5IFE - chains B and C of the 4 polymer chains in the assembly; structure by X-ray diffraction, 3.10 A resolution.

[Chain B]
Molecule: Splicing factor 3B subunit 5
Source organism: Homo sapiens
Reference sequence: Q9BWJ5 (SF3B5_HUMAN); residues 1-86 here = UniProt positions 1-86
Chain sequence (86 residues; each row starts with the number of its first residue):
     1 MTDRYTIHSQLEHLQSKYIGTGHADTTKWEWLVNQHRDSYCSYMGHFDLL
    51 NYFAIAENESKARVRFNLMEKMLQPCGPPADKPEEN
Disordered / not traced: 1-14, 81-86
Curated features (UniProtKB/Swiss-Prot):
  - site (Interaction with RNA): Y5, G20
  - modified residue: T2 (N-acetylthreonine), S9 (Phosphoserine), K17 (N6-acetyllysine)

[Chain C]
Molecule: Splicing factor 3B subunit 1
Source organism: Homo sapiens
Reference sequence: O75533 (SF3B1_HUMAN); residue numbers follow UniProt; this construct covers 1-1304
Chain sequence (1304 residues; each row starts with the number of its first residue):
     1 MAKIAKTHEDIEAQIREIQGKKAALDEAQGVGLDSTGYYDQEIYGGSDSR
    51 FAGYVTSIAATELEDDDDDYSSSTSLLGQKKPGYHAPVALLNDIPQSTEQ
   101 YDPFAEHRPPKIADREDEYKKHRRTMIISPERLDPFADGGKTPDPKMNAR
   151 TYMDVMREQHLTKEEREIRQQLAEKAKAGELKVVNGAAASQPPSKRKRRW
   201 DQTADQTPGATPKKLSSWDQAETPGHTPSLRWDETPGRAKGSETPGATPG
   251 SKIWDPTPSHTPAGAATPGRGDTPGHATPGHGGATSSARKNRWDETPKTE
   301 RDTPGHGSGWAETPRTDRGGDSIGETPTPGASKRKSRWDETPASQMGGST
   351 PVLTPGKTPIGTPAMNMATPTPGHIMSMTPEQLQAWRWEREIDERNRPLS
   401 DEELDAMFPEGYKVLPPPAGYVPIRTPARKLTATPTPLGGMTGFHMQTED
   451 RTMKSVNDQPSGNLPFLKPDDIQYFDKLLVDVDESTLSPEEQKERKIMKL
   501 LLKIKNGTPPMRKAALRQITDKAREFGAGPLFNQILPLLMSPTLEDQERH
   551 LLVKVIDRILYKLDDLVRPYVHKILVVIEPLLIDEDYYARVEGREIISNL
   601 AKAAGLATMISTMRPDIDNMDEYVRNTTARAFAVVASALGIPSLLPFLKA
   651 VCKSKKSWQARHTGIKIVQQIAILMGCAILPHLRSLVEIIEHGLVDEQQK
   701 VRTISALAIAALAEAATPYGIESFDSVLKPLWKGIRQHRGKGLAAFLKAI
   751 GYLIPLMDAEYANYYTREVMLILIREFQSPDEEMKKIVLKVVKQCCGTDG
   801 VEANYIKTEILPPFFKHFWQHRMALDRRNYRQLVDTTVELANKVGAAEII
   851 SRIVDDLKDEAEQYRKMVMETIEKIMGNLGAADIDHKLEEQLIDGILYAF
   901 QEQTTEDSVMLNGFGTVVNALGKRVKPYLPQICGTVLWRLNNKSAKVRQQ
   951 AADLISRTAVVMKTCQEEKLMGHLGVVLYEYLGEEYPEVLGSILGALKAI
  1001 VNVIGMHKMTPPIKDLLPRLTPILKNRHEKVQENCIDLVGRIADRGAEYV
  1051 SAREWMRICFELLELLKAHKKAIRRATVNTFGYIAKAIGPHDVLATLLNN
  1101 LKVQERQNRVCTTVAIAIVAETCSPFTVLPALMNEYRVPELNVQNGVLKS
  1151 LSFLFEYIGEMGKDYIYAVTPLLEDALMDRDLVHRQTASAVVQHMSLGVY
  1201 GFGCEDSLNHLLNYVWPNVFETSPHVIQAVMGALEGLRVAIGPCRMLQYC
  1251 LQGLFHPARKVRDVYWKIYNSIYIGSQDALIAHYPRIYNDDKNTYIRYEL
  1301 DYIL
Disordered / not traced: 1-462, 486-489, 1098-1106
Curated features (UniProtKB/Swiss-Prot):
  - region: G529 to R568 (Interaction with SF3B14), Q547 to H550 (Interaction with PHF5A), E1156, Y1157 (Interaction with PHF5A)
  - site: P469 (Interaction with RNA), Y587 (Interaction with RNA), E592 (Interaction with PHF5A), K602 (Interaction with SF3B3), C677 (Interaction with SF3B3), C1035 (Interaction with RNA), Y1049 (Interaction with RNA), L1141 (Interaction with RNA), E1205 (Interaction with SF3B3)
  - modified residue: T125 (Phosphothreonine), S129 (Phosphoserine), K141 (N6-acetyllysine), T142 (Phosphothreonine), R157 (Citrulline), S194 (Phosphoserine), T203 (Phosphothreonine), T207 (Phosphothreonine), T211 (Phosphothreonine), K214 (N6-acetyllysine), T223 (Phosphothreonine), T227 (Phosphothreonine), S229 (Phosphoserine), T235 (Phosphothreonine), T244 (Phosphothreonine), T248 (Phosphothreonine), T257 (Phosphothreonine), T261 (Phosphothreonine), T267 (Phosphothreonine), T273 (Phosphothreonine) and 22 more in UniProt
  - cross-link (Glycyl lysine isopeptide (Lys-Gly)): K214 (interchain with G-Cter in SUMO2), K413 (interchain with G-Cter in SUMO1), K430 (interchain with G-Cter in SUMO2)

[Interface between chain B and chain C]
Residue-residue contacts (58):
  Q15(B) with N1270(C), hydrogen bond; I1274(C)
  Y18(B) with Y1273(C), hydrophobic; Q1277(C)
  I19(B) with Y1273(C)
  G20(B) with Y1273(C)
  T21(B) with N1270(C)
  G22(B) with W1266(C); N1270(C), hydrogen bond (backbone-side chain)
  H23(B) with W1266(C), hydrogen bond (backbone-side chain)
  A24(B) with R1259(C); R1262(C), hydrogen bond (backbone-side chain); D1263(C); W1266(C)
  D25(B) with R1259(C), salt bridge
  T26(B) with F1255(C); W1266(C)
  T27(B) with F1255(C)
  K28(B) with F1255(C); I1287(C); Y1295(C)
  W29(B) with N1293(C), hydrogen bond; Y1295(C)
  W31(B) with L1251(C), hydrophobic; L1254(C), hydrophobic; Y1269(C), hydrogen bond; I1287(C), hydrophobic
  L32(B) with I1287(C), hydrophobic; Y1295(C), hydrophobic
  Q35(B) with Y1284(C)
  H36(B) with Y1295(C); I1296(C); R1297(C)
  D38(B) with Y1273(C), hydrogen bond; Q1277(C), hydrogen bond; I1281(C)
  S39(B) with I1281(C); R1297(C), hydrogen bond
  Y40(B) with E1299(C)
  S42(B) with D1278(C), hydrogen bond; I1281(C)
  Y43(B) with L1300(C)
  H46(B) with D1278(C), salt bridge
  Y52(B) with Y1302(C); I1303(C); L1304(C), hydrogen bond (side chain-backbone)
  F53(B) with E1299(C); L1300(C), hydrophobic; Y1302(C), hydrophobic
  I55(B) with L1304(C), hydrophobic
  A56(B) with Y1302(C), hydrophobic; L1304(C), hydrophobic
  E57(B) with Y1302(C), hydrogen bond
  K71(B) with E1299(C), salt bridge
  C76(B) with N1293(C); T1294(C), hydrogen bond (side chain-backbone); Y1295(C), hydrophobic
  P78(B) with N1293(C)
Interface residues without a listed pair, chain B (35 interface residues in all): L68, G77, P79, A80
Interface residues without a listed pair, chain C (31 interface residues in all): K1267, S1271, P1285, Y1288, K1292

[Summary]
Chain B and chain C form an interface of 35 and 31 residues respectively; the contacts include 13 hydrogen
bonds and 3 salt bridges. Polar pairs include D25(B)-R1259(C), H46(B)-D1278(C) and K71(B)-E1299(C).
Here chain B is Splicing factor 3B subunit 5 and chain C is Splicing factor 3B subunit 1, both from Homo
sapiens. Entry 5IFE (Crystal structure of the human SF3b core complex) was determined by X-ray diffraction.
